8SWW - chains C and E of the 8 polymer chains in the assembly; structure by electron microscopy, 3.40 A resolution.

Chain C:
Protein: Transmembrane protein gp41
Organism: Human immunodeficiency virus 1
Chain sequence (153 residues; numbered 512 to 664; the number before each row is that of its first residue):
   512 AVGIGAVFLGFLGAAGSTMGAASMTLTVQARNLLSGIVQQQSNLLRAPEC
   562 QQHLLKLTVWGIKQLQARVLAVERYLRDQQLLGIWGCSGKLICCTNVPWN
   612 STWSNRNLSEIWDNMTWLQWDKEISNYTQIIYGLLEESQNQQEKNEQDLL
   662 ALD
Disordered / not traced: 512-521, 548-568, 659-664
Disulfide bonds: Cys598-Cys604
Covalent attachments: N-acetylglucosamine (NAG) linked to Asn618, Asn637
Residues lining bound ligands: N-acetylglucosamine (NAG; 2-acetamido-2-deoxy-beta-D-glucopyranose): Gly524, Gly527, Ser528
From the paper describing this entry:
  - mutagenesis - N611A: increased binding to experimental group

Chain E:
Protein: Surface protein gp120
Organism: Human immunodeficiency virus 1
Chain sequence (516 residues; row label = number of the first residue in the row; note: 3 numbers in that range are skipped by the numbering (no residue carries them; nothing is unmodelled there); numbers below 1 keep their minus sign (Met-4 is residue -4)):
    -4 MDAMKRGLCCVLLLCGAVFVSPSQEIHARFRRGARAENLWVTVYYGVPVW
    46 KDAETTLFCASDAKAYETKKHNVWATHCCVPTDPNPQEIHLENVTEEFNM
    96 WKNNMVEQMHTDIISLWDQSLKPCVKLTPLCVTLQCTNVTNNITDDMRGE
   146 LKNCSFNMTTELRDKKQKVYSLFYRLDVVQINENQGNRSNNSNKEYRLIN
   196 CNTSAITQACPKVSFEPIPIHYCAPAGFAILKCKDKKFNGTGPCTNVSTV
   246 QCTHGIKPVVSTQLLLNGSLAEEEVIIRSENITNNAKNILVQLNESVQIN
   296 CTRPNNNTRKSIRI
   312 GPGQWFYATGDI
  323A I
   324 GDIRQAHCNVSKATWNETLGKVVKQLRKHFGNNTIIRFANSSGGDLEVTT
   374 HSFNCGGEFFYCNTSGLFNSTWISN
   400 TSVQGSNSTGSNDSITLPCRIKQIINMWQRIGQAMYAPPIQGVIRCVSNI
   450 TGLILTRDGGSTNSTTETFRPGGGDMRDNWRSELYKYKVVKIEPLGVAPT
   500 RCKRRVVGRRRRRR
Disordered / not traced: -4 to 31, 59-65, 179-187, 400-412, 505-513
Disulfide bonds: Cys54-Cys73, Cys119-Cys205, Cys126-Cys196, Cys131-Cys149, Cys218-Cys247, Cys228-Cys239, Cys296-Cys331, Cys378-Cys445, Cys385-Cys418
Covalent attachments: N-acetylglucosamine (NAG) linked to Asn88, Asn133, Asn234, Asn262, Asn295, Asn332, Asn448
From the paper describing this entry:
  - mutagenesis - T465N: decreased binding to control group

How chain C and chain E interact:
Cross-chain cystine bridges: Cys605(C)-Cys501(E)
Residue-residue contacts (103):
  Phe522(C) - Ile84(E)
  Leu523(C) - Trp45(E)  hydrophobic
  Leu523(C) - Leu86(E)
  Leu523(C) - Thr244(E)
  Leu523(C) - Ile491(E)  hydrophobic
  Gly524(C) - Ile84(E)
  Ala526(C) - Pro43(E)  hydrophobic
  Ala526(C) - Trp45(E)  hydrophobic
  Ala526(C) - Val89(E)
  Gly527(C) - Glu87(E)
  Gly527(C) - Asn88(E)
  Gly527(C) - Val89(E)
  Met530(C) - Ala497(E)  hydrophobic
  Ala533(C) - Pro43(E)  hydrophobic
  Leu537(C) - Tyr40(E)
  Leu537(C) - Gly41(E)
  Leu537(C) - Val42(E)
  Gln540(C) - Gly41(E)  hydrogen bond (side chain-backbone)
  Gln540(C) - Val42(E)
  Gln540(C) - Pro43(E)
  Asn543(C) - Ala221(E)
  Leu544(C) - Tyr40(E)
  Leu544(C) - Ala221(E)
  Leu544(C) - Gly222(E)
  Leu544(C) - Pro493(E)  hydrophobic
  Leu545(C) - Ala221(E)
  Thr569(C) - Thr71(E)
  Thr569(C) - His72(E)
  Val570(C) - Leu111(E)  hydrophobic
  Trp571(C) - Cys54(E)  hydrophobic
  Trp571(C) - Thr71(E)
  Trp571(C) - Asp107(E)
  Trp571(C) - Leu111(E)
  Lys574(C) - Thr51(E)
  Lys574(C) - Leu52(E)
  Lys574(C) - Asp107(E)  salt bridge
  Gln575(C) - Val75(E)
  Ala578(C) - Pro220(E)  hydrophobic
  Leu581(C) - Thr50(E)
  Leu581(C) - Phe223(E)  hydrophobic
  Ala582(C) - Ala221(E)  hydrophobic
  Arg585(C) - Gly222(E)
  Arg585(C) - Phe223(E)
  Arg585(C) - Lys490(E)
  Arg585(C) - Ile491(E)  hydrogen bond (side chain-backbone)
  Tyr586(C) - Tyr40(E)
  Gln590(C) - Tyr40(E)  hydrogen bond
  Leu593(C) - Leu494(E)  hydrophobic
  Trp596(C) - Val38(E)  hydrophobic
  Gly597(C) - Arg504(E)  hydrogen bond (backbone-side chain)
  Leu602(C) - Val38(E)
  Leu602(C) - Tyr39(E)
  Leu602(C) - Tyr40(E)  hydrogen bond (backbone-backbone)
  Ile603(C) - Thr37(E)
  Ile603(C) - Val38(E)
  Ile603(C) - Tyr39(E)  hydrophobic
  Cys604(C) - Thr37(E)
  Cys604(C) - Val38(E)  hydrogen bond (backbone-backbone)
  Cys605(C) - Thr37(E)
  Cys605(C) - Cys501(E)  disulfide
  Cys605(C) - Arg504(E)
  Thr606(C) - Trp35(E)
  Thr606(C) - Val36(E)  hydrogen bond (backbone-backbone)
  Asn607(C) - Trp35(E)
  Asn607(C) - Arg503(E)
  Asn607(C) - Arg504(E)  hydrogen bond (side chain-backbone)
  Val608(C) - Trp35(E)
  Val608(C) - Val36(E)  hydrogen bond (backbone-backbone)
  Pro609(C) - Leu34(E)
  Pro609(C) - Trp35(E)
  Pro609(C) - Val36(E)
  Trp610(C) - Leu34(E)  hydrogen bond (backbone-backbone)
  Trp610(C) - Trp35(E)
  Trp610(C) - Val36(E)  hydrophobic
  Trp610(C) - Ala497(E)
  Trp610(C) - Pro498(E)
  Ser612(C) - Glu32(E)
  Trp614(C) - Val36(E)  hydrophobic
  Leu619(C) - Leu34(E)  hydrophobic
  Leu619(C) - Pro498(E)
  Leu619(C) - Arg500(E)
  Ile622(C) - Pro498(E)  hydrophobic
  Trp623(C) - Tyr39(E)
  Trp623(C) - Ala497(E)  hydrophobic
  Trp623(C) - Pro498(E)  hydrogen bond (side chain-backbone)
  Trp628(C) - Tyr39(E)  hydrophobic
  Trp628(C) - Val42(E)  hydrophobic
  Trp628(C) - Val44(E)
  Trp628(C) - Val496(E)
  Trp628(C) - Ala497(E)  hydrophobic
  Leu629(C) - Pro43(E)
  Leu629(C) - Val44(E)
  Leu629(C) - Trp45(E)  hydrophobic
  Trp631(C) - Val496(E)  hydrogen bond (side chain-backbone)
  Trp631(C) - Ala497(E)
  Trp631(C) - Pro498(E)
  Asp632(C) - Lys46(E)  salt bridge
  Ile635(C) - Val496(E)
  Ile642(C) - Val496(E)  hydrophobic
  Tyr643(C) - Leu494(E)  hydrogen bond (side chain-backbone)
  Leu646(C) - Val36(E)  hydrophobic
  Leu646(C) - Val38(E)  hydrophobic
  Gln650(C) - Arg504(E)  hydrogen bond
Other interface residues (no listed pair), chain C (56 interface residues in all): Ala525, Thr536, Ala541, Gly547, Asp589, Leu592, Gln653
Other interface residues (no listed pair), chain E (57 interface residues in all): Phe53, Trp69, Cys73, His85, Gln103, Ser110, Tyr217, Ala224, Leu226, Gln246, Gly495, Thr499, Lys502

In short:
56 residues of chain C and 57 residues of chain E are in contact; the contacts include 1 disulfide bond, 14
hydrogen bonds and 2 salt bridges. Polar pairs include Lys574(C)-Asp107(E), Asp632(C)-Lys46(E) and
Gln540(C)-Gly41(E). From the paper: N611A of chain C increases binding to experimental group; T465N of chain E
reduces binding to control group.
Here chain C is Transmembrane protein gp41 and chain E is Surface protein gp120, both from Human
immunodeficiency virus 1. Entry 8SWW (BG505 Boost2 SOSIP.664 in complex with NHP polyclonal antibody IF3) was
determined by electron microscopy together with 8T2E, 8T2F, 8SWV and 8SWX from the same study.
